PDB entry 5URU | X-ray diffraction, 2.41 A resolution | chains B and D of the 4 polymer chains in the assembly

# Chain B (and D)
Name: Insulin Chain B
From: Homo sapiens
Notes: chain D of this document is another copy of the same molecule, construct and numbering; everything in this record applies to it too
Reference sequence: P01308 (INS_HUMAN); residues 1-30 here correspond to UniProt positions 25-54 (UniProt number = residue number + 24)
Amino-acid sequence (30 residues; numbered 1 to 30; the number before each row is that of its first residue):
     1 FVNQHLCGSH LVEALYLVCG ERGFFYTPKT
Disordered / not traced: 29-30 (chain D: 1, 29-30)
Modified / non-standard residues: Pro-28 ((2S)-2,3-dihydro-1H-pyrrole-2-carboxylic acid; 8LJ)
Ion coordination: Zn2+ near His-10 (its only coordinating residue here)
Residues lining bound ligands: phenol (IPH): His-5, Leu-6, Cys-7, His-10, Leu-11, Ala-14

# Chain B / chain D interface
Residue-residue contacts (28):
  Gln-4(B) with Tyr-16(D)
  His-5(B) with Tyr-16(D), hydrogen bond (backbone-side chain)
  Gly-8(B) with Tyr-16(D)
  Ser-9(B) with Glu-13(D), hydrogen bond; Tyr-16(D)
  Val-12(B) with Val-12(D), hydrophobic; Tyr-16(D), hydrophobic; Phe-24(D), hydrophobic
  Tyr-16(B) with His-5(D), hydrogen bond (side chain-backbone); Gly-8(D); Ser-9(D); Val-12(D), hydrophobic; Tyr-26(D), hydrophobic
  Gly-20(B) with Pro-28(D)
  Glu-21(B) with Pro-28(D)
  Gly-23(B) with Tyr-26(D); Pro-28(D)
  Phe-24(B) with Val-12(D), hydrophobic; Phe-24(D), hydrophobic; Phe-25(D); Tyr-26(D), hydrogen bond (backbone-backbone)
  Phe-25(B) with Phe-24(D)
  Tyr-26(B) with Tyr-16(D), hydrophobic; Gly-23(D); Phe-24(D), hydrogen bond (backbone-backbone)
  Pro-28(B) with Gly-20(D); Glu-21(D); Gly-23(D)
Other interface residues (no listed pair), chain B (14 interface residues in all): Arg-22
Other interface residues (no listed pair), chain D (16 interface residues in all): Gln-4, Arg-22, Thr-27

# In short
14 residues of chain B and 16 residues of chain D are in contact, with 5 hydrogen bonds. Polar contacts
include His-5(B)/Tyr-16(D), Ser-9(B)/Glu-13(D) and Phe-24(B)/Tyr-26(D). Chain B binds phenol.
Both chains are Insulin Chain B (Homo sapiens). Entry 5URU (Insulin with proline analog DhP at position B28 in
the R6 state) was determined by X-ray diffraction.
